1GO4 - chains A and D of the 8 polymer chains in the assembly; structure by X-ray diffraction, 2.05 A resolution.

== Chain A (and D) ==
Protein: Mitotic spindle assembly checkpoint protein MAD2A
From: Homo sapiens
Notes: chain D of this document is another copy of the same molecule, construct and numbering; everything in this record applies to it too
Reference sequence: Q13257 (MD2L1_HUMAN); residues 1-205 here = UniProt positions 1-205
Chain sequence (205 residues; each row starts with the number of its first residue):
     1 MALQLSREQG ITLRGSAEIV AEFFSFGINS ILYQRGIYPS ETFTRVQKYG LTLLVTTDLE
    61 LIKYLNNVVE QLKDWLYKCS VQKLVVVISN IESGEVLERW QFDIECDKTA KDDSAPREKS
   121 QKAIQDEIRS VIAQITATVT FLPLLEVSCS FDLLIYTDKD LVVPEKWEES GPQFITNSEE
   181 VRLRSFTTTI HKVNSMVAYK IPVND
Disordered / not traced: 1-7, 204-205 (chain D: 1-10, 204-205)
Construct notes: engineered mutation Ala133 (Arg in Q13257)
UniProt features mapped onto this chain:
  - region: Ser195 to Asp205 (Required for assuming the closed conformation and for interaction with CDC20)
  - modified residue: Ala2 (N-acetylalanine), Ser6 (Phosphoserine), Ser130 (Phosphoserine), Ser170 (Phosphoserine), Ser178 (Phosphoserine), Ser185 (Phosphoserine), Ser195 (Phosphoserine)
  - mutagenesis: Leu13 (L13A: Leads to formation the closed conformation and homodimerization. Reduces binding to MAD1L1), Trp75 (W75A: Prevents interaction with CDC20 and leads to formation of the closed conformation; when associated with A-133), Leu153 (L153A: Leads to formation of the closed conformation; when associated with A-133), Tyr156 (Y156A: Leads to formation of the closed conformation; when associated with A-133), Ser170 (S170A: Reduces phosphorylation on serine residues; when associated with A-178. Abolishes phosphorylation on serine residues; when associated with A-178 and A-195 ...), Ser178 (S178A: Reduces phosphorylation on serine residues; when associated with A-170. Abolishes phosphorylation on serine residues; when associated with A-170 and A-195 ...), Phe186 (F186A: Prevents formation of the closed conformation and interaction with CDC20; when associated with A-133), Thr188 (T188A: Prevents formation of the closed conformation and interaction with CDC20; when associated with A-133), His191 (H191A: Prevents formation of the closed conformation and interaction with CDC20; when associated with A-133), Ser195 (S195A: Abolishes phosphorylation on serine residues; when associated with A-170 and A-178; S195D: Binds to the N and C-terminus of MAD1L1 ...), Val197 (V197A: Prevents formation of the closed conformation and interaction with CDC20; when associated with A-133), Tyr199 (Y199A: Prevents formation of the closed conformation and interaction with CDC20; when associated with A-133)
From the paper describing this entry:
  - mutagenesis - R133A: unchanged binding to Mad1
  - mutagenesis - R133A: unchanged binding to Cdc20
  - conformationally variable residues: Leu161 to Asp205

== Interface between chain A and chain D ==
Residue-residue contacts (6):
  Glu92(A) - Glu92(D)
  Glu92(A) - Ser93(D)
  Ser93(A) - Ser93(D)
  Thr176(A) - Pro172(D)
  Thr176(A) - Phe174(D)
  Asn177(A) - Pro172(D)
Other interface residues (no listed pair), chain D (6 interface residues in all): Glu95, Gly171

== Summary ==
Chain A and chain D form an interface of 4 and 6 residues respectively. Curated annotation (UniProt) lists 12
mutagenesis sites on chain A. From the paper: R133A of chain A leaves binding to Mad1 unchanged;
conformational variability at Leu161(A).
Both chains are Mitotic spindle assembly checkpoint protein MAD2A (Homo sapiens). Entry 1GO4 (Crystal
structure of Mad1-Mad2 reveals a conserved Mad2 binding motif in Mad1 and Cdc20) was determined by X-ray
diffraction.
